PDB entry 8BZD | X-ray diffraction, 1.50 A resolution | chains A and B

== Chain A ==
Protein: 14-3-3 protein sigma
Source organism: Homo sapiens
UniProtKB: P31947 (1433S_HUMAN); residue numbers follow UniProt; this construct covers 1-231
Chain sequence (236 residues; each row starts with the number of its first residue; numbers below 1 keep their minus sign (Gly-4 is residue -4)):
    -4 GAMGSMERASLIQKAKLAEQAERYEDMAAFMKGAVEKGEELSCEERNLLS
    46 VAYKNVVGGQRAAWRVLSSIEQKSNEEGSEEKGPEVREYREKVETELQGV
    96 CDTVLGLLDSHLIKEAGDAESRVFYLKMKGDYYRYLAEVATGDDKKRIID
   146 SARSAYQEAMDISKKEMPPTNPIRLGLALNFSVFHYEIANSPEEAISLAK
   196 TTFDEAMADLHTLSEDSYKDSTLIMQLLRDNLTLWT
Sequence notes: expression tag (-4 to 0)
Bound ions: Mg2+ site 1 near Glu2 (its only coordinating residue here); Mg2+ site 2 near Ser37 (its only coordinating residue here); Mg2+ site 3 near Glu89 (its only coordinating residue here)
Small-molecule neighbours: De-acetylated Fusicoccin (SIT): Glu14, Met22, Asn42, Leu43, Ser45, Val46, Lys49, Phe119, Lys122, Met123, Pro167, Ile168, Gly171, Lys214, Asp215, Leu218, Ile219
Curated features (UniProtKB/Swiss-Prot):
  - site (Interaction with phosphoserine on interacting protein): Arg56, Arg129
  - modified residue (Phosphoserine): Ser5, Ser74

== Chain B ==
Protein: ERalpha peptide
Chain sequence (5 residues; each row starts with the number of its first residue):
   591 FPATV
Modified residues: Thr594 (phosphothreonine; TPO)

== Chain A / chain B interface ==
Pairs across the interface (20; chain A residue first):
  Lys49(A) - Val595(B)
  Arg56(A) - Thr594(B)
  Arg60(A) - Phe591(B)
  Lys122(A) - Val595(B)  hydrogen bond (side chain-backbone)
  Arg129(A) - Thr594(B)
  Tyr130(A) - Thr594(B)
  Gly171(A) - Val595(B)
  Leu174(A) - Ala593(B)
  Leu174(A) - Thr594(B)
  Leu174(A) - Val595(B)
  Asn175(A) - Thr594(B)
  Asn175(A) - Val595(B)  hydrogen bond (side chain-backbone)
  Val178(A) - Pro592(B)  hydrophobic
  Val178(A) - Ala593(B)
  Val178(A) - Thr594(B)
  Glu182(A) - Pro592(B)
  Leu222(A) - Ala593(B)  hydrophobic
  Asn226(A) - Pro592(B)
  Asn226(A) - Ala593(B)  hydrogen bond (side chain-backbone)
  Trp230(A) - Pro592(B)  hydrophobic
Interface residues without a listed pair, chain A (17 interface residues in all): Asp126, Ile219, Leu229

== In short ==
Chain A and chain B form an interface of 17 and 5 residues respectively, with 3 hydrogen bonds. Polar contacts
include Lys122(A)-Val595(B), Asn175(A)-Val595(B) and Asn226(A)-Ala593(B). Chain A binds De-acetylated
Fusicoccin.
Here chain A is 14-3-3 protein sigma (Homo sapiens) and chain B is ERalpha peptide. Entry 8BZD (deAc-FC
stabilizer of 14-3-3 and ERalpha) was determined by X-ray diffraction.
